Entry 6SC2 (electron microscopy, 3.90 A resolution); this record covers chains G and H of the 14 polymer chains in the assembly.

Chain G:
Protein: Dynein light chain roadblock-type 1
From: Homo sapiens
UniProt: Q9NP97 (DLRB1_HUMAN); residues 602-697 here correspond to UniProt positions 1-96 (UniProt number = residue number - 601)
Amino-acid sequence (96 residues; each row starts with the number of its first residue):
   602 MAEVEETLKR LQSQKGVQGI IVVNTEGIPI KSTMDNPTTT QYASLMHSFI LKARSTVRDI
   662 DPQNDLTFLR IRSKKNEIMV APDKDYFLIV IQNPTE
Unresolved in the structure: 602-603, 697
UniProt features mapped onto this chain:
  - modified residue: A603 (N-acetylalanine)

Chain H:
Protein: Dynein light chain roadblock-type 1
From: Homo sapiens
UniProt: Q9NP97 (DLRB1_HUMAN); residues 509-604 here correspond to UniProt positions 1-96 (UniProt number = residue number - 508)
Amino-acid sequence (96 residues; numbered 509 to 604; the number before each row is that of its first residue):
   509 MAEVEETLKR LQSQKGVQGI IVVNTEGIPI KSTMDNPTTT QYASLMHSFI LKARSTVRDI
   569 DPQNDLTFLR IRSKKNEIMV APDKDYFLIV IQNPTE
Unresolved in the structure: 509-510, 604
UniProt features mapped onto this chain:
  - modified residue: A510 (N-acetylalanine)

Chain G / chain H interface:
Contacting residue pairs - 13 pairs, chain G then chain H:
  D666(G) with S581(H); K582(H)
  L667(G) with R580(H)
  T668(G) with R580(H), hydrogen bond (backbone-backbone); S581(H)
  F669(G) with R580(H), hydrogen bond (backbone-backbone)
  L670(G) with R578(H)
  R671(G) with L577(H); R578(H), hydrogen bond (backbone-backbone)
  R673(G) with T575(H), hydrogen bond (backbone-backbone); F576(H), hydrogen bond (backbone-backbone)
  S674(G) with D573(H); T575(H)
Other interface residues (no listed pair), chain G (11 interface residues in all): N665, I672, K675
Other interface residues (no listed pair), chain H (11 interface residues in all): L574, I579, K583

In short:
The chain G/chain H interface involves 11 residues from each chain, with 5 hydrogen bonds. Backbone hydrogen
bonds pair T668(G)-R580(H), F669(G)-R580(H) and R671(G)-R578(H).
Both chains are Dynein light chain roadblock-type 1 (Homo sapiens). Entry 6SC2 (Structure of the dynein-2
complex; IFT-train bound model) was determined by electron microscopy (same publication as 6RLA and 6RLB).
